Entry 9DO2 (electron microscopy, 3.45 A resolution); this record covers chains A and B of the 5 polymer chains in the assembly.

# Chain A (and B)
Name: Hemagglutinin
Organism: Influenza A virus
Notes: chain B of this document is another copy of the same molecule, construct and numbering; everything in this record applies to it too
UniProtKB: A0A2P1ADT1 (A0A2P1ADT1_9INFA); residues -15 to 506 here correspond to UniProt positions 1-522 (UniProt number = residue number + 16)
Chain sequence (573 residues; row label = number of the first residue in the row; numbers below 1 keep their minus sign (Met-15 is residue -15)):
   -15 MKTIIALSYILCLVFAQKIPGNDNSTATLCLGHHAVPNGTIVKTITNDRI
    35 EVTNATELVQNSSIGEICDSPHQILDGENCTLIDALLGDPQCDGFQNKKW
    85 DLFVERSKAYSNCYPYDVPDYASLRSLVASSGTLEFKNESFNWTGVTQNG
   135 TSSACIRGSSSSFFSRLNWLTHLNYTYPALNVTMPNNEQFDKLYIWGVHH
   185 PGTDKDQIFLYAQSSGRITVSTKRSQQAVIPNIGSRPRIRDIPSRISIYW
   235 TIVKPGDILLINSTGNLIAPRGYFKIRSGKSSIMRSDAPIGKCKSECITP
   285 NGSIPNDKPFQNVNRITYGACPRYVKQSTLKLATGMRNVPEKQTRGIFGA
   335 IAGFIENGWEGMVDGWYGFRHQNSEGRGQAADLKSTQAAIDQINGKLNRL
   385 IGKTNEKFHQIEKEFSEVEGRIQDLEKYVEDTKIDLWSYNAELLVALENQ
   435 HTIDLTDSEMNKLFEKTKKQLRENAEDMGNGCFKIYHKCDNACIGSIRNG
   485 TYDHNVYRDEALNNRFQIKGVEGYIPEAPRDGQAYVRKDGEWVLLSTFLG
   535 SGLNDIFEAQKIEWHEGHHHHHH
Unresolved in the structure: -15 to 43, 313-391, 426-557
Construct notes: conflict Gly142 (Arg158 in A0A2P1ADT1), Ser144 (Lys160 in A0A2P1ADT1), Gln311 (His327 in A0A2P1ADT1); expression tag (507-557)
Disulfide bonds: Cys52-Cys277, Cys64-Cys76, Cys97-Cys139, Cys281-Cys305
Covalently attached groups: N-acetylglucosamine (NAG) linked to Asn63, Asn122, Asn126, Asn133, Asn158, Asn246, Asn285; glycan linked to Asn165
Reported in the primary citation:
  - post-translational modification sites: Asn165

# How chain A and chain B interact
Pairs across the interface (41; chain A residue first):
  Ser107(A) - Glu403(B)
  Ser107(A) - Gly404(B)
  Ser107(A) - Arg405(B)
  Ser110(A) - Asp408(B)
  Leu111(A) - Val402(B)  hydrophobic
  Arg201(A) - Ile217(B)  hydrogen bond (side chain-backbone)
  Ser205(A) - Ser219(B)
  Ser205(A) - Arg220(B)
  Ser205(A) - Pro221(B)
  Thr206(A) - Pro221(B)
  Thr206(A) - Arg229(B)
  Lys207(A) - Pro221(B)
  Lys207(A) - Ile223(B)
  Lys207(A) - Arg229(B)
  Arg208(A) - Asp101(B)
  Arg208(A) - Glu401(B)  salt bridge
  Gln210(A) - Arg220(B)
  Gln210(A) - Arg229(B)
  Gln210(A) - Ser231(B)
  Ala212(A) - Asn216(B)
  Ile236(A) - Val402(B)  hydrophobic
  Lys238(A) - Ser400(B)  hydrogen bond (side chain-backbone)
  Leu244(A) - Ser219(B)
  Arg307(A) - Asp419(B)  salt bridge
  His393(A) - Asp408(B)
  Gln394(A) - Tyr412(B)
  Ile395(A) - Asp408(B)
  Ile395(A) - Leu409(B)  hydrophobic
  Ile395(A) - Tyr412(B)  hydrophobic
  Glu403(A) - Arg405(B)  salt bridge
  Ile406(A) - Arg405(B)
  Ile406(A) - Leu409(B)  hydrophobic
  Glu410(A) - Arg405(B)  salt bridge
  Glu410(A) - Leu409(B)
  Val413(A) - Val413(B)  hydrophobic
  Glu414(A) - Tyr412(B)  hydrogen bond
  Lys417(A) - Tyr412(B)  hydrogen bond
  Leu420(A) - Leu420(B)  hydrophobic
  Trp421(A) - Leu420(B)
  Trp421(A) - Tyr423(B)  hydrophobic
  Asn424(A) - Tyr423(B)  hydrogen bond (backbone-side chain)
Also at the interface, not in a pair above, chain A (33 interface residues in all): Ala106, Thr203, Ser209, Ile242, Asn246, Glu396, Leu409
Also at the interface, not in a pair above, chain B (23 interface residues in all): Thr416

# Overview
33 residues of chain A face 23 of chain B across their interface, with 5 hydrogen bonds and 4 salt bridges.
Polar contacts include Arg208(A)-Glu401(B), Arg307(A)-Asp419(B) and Glu403(A)-Arg405(B). Covalently linked
N-acetylglucosamine: at Asn63(A), Asn122(A), Asn126(A), Asn133(A), Asn158(A) and Asn246(A) and 1 more. The
paper reports a modification site at Asn165(A).
Chain A and chain B are both Hemagglutinin (Influenza A virus); the structure, #1664 Fab in complex with NG2
COBRA hemagglutinin, was determined by electron microscopy together with 9DN2, 9B7G, 9B7H and 9B7I from the
same study.
